3MMU - chain A; structure by X-ray diffraction, 2.20 A resolution.

== Chain A ==
Molecule: Endoglucanase
Source organism: Thermotoga maritima
Reference sequence: Q9X273 (Q9X273_THEMA); residue numbers follow UniProt; this construct covers 1-317
Amino-acid sequence (317 residues; each row starts with the number of its first residue):
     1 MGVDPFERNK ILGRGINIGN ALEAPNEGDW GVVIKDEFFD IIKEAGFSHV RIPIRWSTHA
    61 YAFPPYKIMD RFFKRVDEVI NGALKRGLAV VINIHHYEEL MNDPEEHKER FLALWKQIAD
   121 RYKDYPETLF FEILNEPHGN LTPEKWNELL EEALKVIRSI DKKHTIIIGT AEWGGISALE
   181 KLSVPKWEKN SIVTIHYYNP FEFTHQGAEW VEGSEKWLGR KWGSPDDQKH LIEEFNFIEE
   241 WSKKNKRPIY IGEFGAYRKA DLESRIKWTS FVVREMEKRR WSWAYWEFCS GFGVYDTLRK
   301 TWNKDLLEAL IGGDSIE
Not modelled in the structure: 1-2, 312-317
Ion coordination: Cd2+ site 1: H96, E98; Cd2+ site 2: E99 (shared with 1 residue of chain B); Cd2+ site 3: E136, E253; Ni2+ site 1: E144 (shared with 1 residue of chain H); Ni2+ site 2 near E202 (its only coordinating residue here); Ni2+ site 3 near H205 (its only coordinating residue here); Ni2+ site 4 near D227 (its only coordinating residue here); Ni2+ site 5: H230 (shared with 1 residue of chain G); Ni2+ site 6 near D305 (its only coordinating residue here)

== In short ==
H96 and E98 form the Cd2+ site 1. The Cd2+ site 3 is built by E136 and E253.
Chain A is Endoglucanase (Thermotoga maritima); the structure, Crystal structure of endoglucanase Cel5A from
the hyperthermophilic Thermotoga maritima, was determined by X-ray diffraction (same publication as 3MMW).
